5TLP - chains A and C of the 4 polymer chains in the assembly; structure by X-ray diffraction, 2.08 A resolution.

[Chain A]
Molecule: Estrogen receptor
From: Homo sapiens
Notes: fragment: ligand-binding domain
Reference sequence: P03372 (ESR1_HUMAN), isoform P03372-3; residues 298-554 here correspond to UniProt positions 125-381 (UniProt number = residue number - 173)
Sequence (257 residues; numbered 298 to 554; the number before each row is that of its first residue):
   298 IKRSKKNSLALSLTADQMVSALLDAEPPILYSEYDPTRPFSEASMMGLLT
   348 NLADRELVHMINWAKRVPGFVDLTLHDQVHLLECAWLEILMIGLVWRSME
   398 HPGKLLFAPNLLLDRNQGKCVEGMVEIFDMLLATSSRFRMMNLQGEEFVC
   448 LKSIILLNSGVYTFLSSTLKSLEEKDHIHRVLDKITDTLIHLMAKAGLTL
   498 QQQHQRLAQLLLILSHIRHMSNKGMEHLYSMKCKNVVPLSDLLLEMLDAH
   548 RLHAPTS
Disordered / not traced: 298-304, 334-335, 462-469, 549-554
Sequence notes: engineered mutation Ser537 (Tyr364 in P03372)
Ligand contacts: 7EH (3-methyl-6-phenyl-3H-imidazo[4,5-b]pyridin-2-amine): Met343, Leu346, Leu349, Ala350, Glu353, Leu384, Leu387, Met388, Leu391, Arg394, Phe404, Met421, Ile424, Gly521, His524, Leu525

[Chain C]
Molecule: Nuclear receptor coactivator 2
Notes: fragment: Nuclear receptor-interacting peptide
Sequence (13 residues; each row starts with the number of its first residue):
   686 KHKILHRLLQDSS
Disordered / not traced: 686, 697-698

[How chain A and chain C interact]
Residue-residue contacts - 22 pairs, chain A then chain C:
  Ile358(A) with Leu690(C), hydrophobic; Leu693(C), hydrophobic; Leu694(C), hydrophobic
  Lys362(A) with Leu693(C); Leu694(C), hydrogen bond (side chain-backbone); Asp696(C), hydrogen bond (side chain-backbone)
  Leu372(A) with His691(C); Leu694(C), hydrophobic; Gln695(C)
  Gln375(A) with Leu694(C)
  Val376(A) with Leu690(C); Leu694(C), hydrophobic
  Leu379(A) with Leu690(C), hydrophobic; Leu694(C), hydrophobic
  Glu380(A) with Lys688(C), salt bridge; Leu690(C)
  Asp538(A) with Ile689(C)
  Leu539(A) with Ile689(C); Leu693(C), hydrophobic
  Glu542(A) with Lys688(C); Ile689(C), hydrogen bond (side chain-backbone)
  Met543(A) with Leu690(C), hydrophobic
Also at the interface, not in a pair above, chain A (12 interface residues in all): Phe367

[Overview]
The interface between chain A and chain C involves 12 residues on one side and 8 on the other; the contacts
include 3 hydrogen bonds and 1 salt bridge. Among the polar pairs are Glu380(A)-Lys688(C), Lys362(A)-Leu694(C)
and Lys362(A)-Asp696(C). Ligands of chain A: compound 7EH.
Chain A is Estrogen receptor (Homo sapiens) and chain C is Nuclear receptor coactivator 2; the structure,
Crystal Structure of the ER-alpha Ligand-binding Domain (Y537S) in Complex with the OBHS-BSC Analog,
3-fluorophenyl
(1R,2R,4S)-5-(4-hydroxyphenyl)-6-(4-(2-(piperidin-1-yl)ethoxy)phenyl)-7-oxabicyclo[2.2.1]hept-5-ene-2-sulfonate
..., was determined by X-ray diffraction (same publication as 5KR9, 5KRA, 5KRC, 5KRF, 5KRH, 5KRI and 43
further entries).
